2V5A - chain A; structure by X-ray diffraction, 2.31 A resolution.

== Chain A ==
Molecule: Biotin carboxylase
From: Escherichia coli
Notes: EC 6.3.4.14
Reference sequence: P24182 (ACCC_ECOLI); residues 1-449 here = UniProt positions 1-449
Chain sequence (449 residues; each row starts with the number of its first residue):
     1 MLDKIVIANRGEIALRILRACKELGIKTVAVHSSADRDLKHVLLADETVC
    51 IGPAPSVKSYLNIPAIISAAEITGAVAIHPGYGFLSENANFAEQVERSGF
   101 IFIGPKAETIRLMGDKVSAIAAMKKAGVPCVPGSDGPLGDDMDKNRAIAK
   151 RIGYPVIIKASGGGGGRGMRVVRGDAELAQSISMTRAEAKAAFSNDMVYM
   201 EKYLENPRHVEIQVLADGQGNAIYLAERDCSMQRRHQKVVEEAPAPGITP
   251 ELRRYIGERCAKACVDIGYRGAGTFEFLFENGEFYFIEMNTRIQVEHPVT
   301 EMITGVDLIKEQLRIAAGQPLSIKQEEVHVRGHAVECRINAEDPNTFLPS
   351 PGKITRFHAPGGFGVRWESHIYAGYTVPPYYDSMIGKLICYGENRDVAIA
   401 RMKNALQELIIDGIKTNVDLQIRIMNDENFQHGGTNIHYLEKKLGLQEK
Not modelled in the structure: 448-449
UniProt features mapped onto this chain:
  - active site: Arg292
  - binding site (ATP): Lys116, Lys159, Gly165, Gly166, Glu201 to Leu204, His209, His236, Glu276, Glu288
  - binding site (hydrogencarbonate): Lys238, Arg292, Val295, Arg338
  - binding site (Mg(2+)): Glu276, Glu288, Asn290
  - binding site (Mn(2+)): Glu276, Glu288, Asn290
  - binding site (biotin): Arg338
  - mutagenesis: Arg19 (R19E: Loss of homodimerization. No effect on ATP binding), Glu23 (E23R: Loss of homodimerization. No effect on ATP binding), Glu296 (E296A: Severe reduction in catalytic activity), Arg338 (R338A: Severe reduction in catalytic activity), Phe363 (F363A: Loss of homodimerization. No effect on ATP binding), Arg366 (R366E: Loss of homodimerization. No effect on ATP binding)
Residues lining bound ligands: LZL (7-(2,5-dihydropyrrol-1-yl)-6-phenyl-pyrido[6,5-d]pyrimidin-2-amine): Val131, Ile157, Lys159, Gly165, Gly166, Met169, Glu201, Lys202, Tyr203, Leu204, Gln233, His236, Leu278, Ile287, Glu288, Ile437
From the paper describing this entry:
  - mutagenesis - I437T (14-fold), H438P: decreased binding to LZL
  - binding site for LZL: Ile287

== Overview ==
Ligands of chain A: compound LZL. UniProt lists active-site residue Arg292, 12 ATP-binding residues, 4
hydrogencarbonate-binding residues and 3 Mg2+-binding residues. From the paper: a binding site for LZL at
Ile287; I437T and H438P reduce binding to LZL.
Chain A is Biotin carboxylase (Escherichia coli); the structure, Crystal structure of biotin carboxylase from
e.coli in complex with potent inhibitor 3, was determined by X-ray diffraction (same publication as 2V58 and
2V59).
